Entry 7TKD (electron microscopy, 7.70 A resolution (low resolution: residue-level contacts below are approximate; hydrogen-bond / salt-bridge calls are withheld)); this record covers chains A and O of the 27 polymer chains in the assembly.

Chain A:
Name: ATP synthase subunit alpha
From: Saccharomyces cerevisiae
Reference sequence: P07251 (ATPA_YEAST); residues 1-510 here correspond to UniProt positions 36-545 (UniProt number = residue number + 35)
Sequence (510 residues; numbered 1 to 510; the number before each row is that of its first residue):
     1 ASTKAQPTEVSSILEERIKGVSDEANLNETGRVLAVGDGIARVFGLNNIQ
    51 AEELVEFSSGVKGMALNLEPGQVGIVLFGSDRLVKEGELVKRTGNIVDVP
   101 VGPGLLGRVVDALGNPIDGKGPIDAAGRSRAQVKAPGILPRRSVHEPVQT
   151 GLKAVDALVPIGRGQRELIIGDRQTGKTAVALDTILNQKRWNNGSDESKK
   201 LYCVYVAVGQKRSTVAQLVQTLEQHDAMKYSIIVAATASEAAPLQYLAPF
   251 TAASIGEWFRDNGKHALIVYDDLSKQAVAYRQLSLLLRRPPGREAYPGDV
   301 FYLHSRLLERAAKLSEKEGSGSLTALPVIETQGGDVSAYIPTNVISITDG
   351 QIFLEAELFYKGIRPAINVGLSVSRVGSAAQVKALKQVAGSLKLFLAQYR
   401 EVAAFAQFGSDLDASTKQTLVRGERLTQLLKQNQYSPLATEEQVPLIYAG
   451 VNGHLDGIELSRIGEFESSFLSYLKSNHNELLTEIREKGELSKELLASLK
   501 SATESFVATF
Unresolved in the structure: 1-8, 408-409, 510
Curated features (UniProtKB/Swiss-Prot):
  - binding site (ATP): G171 to T178
  - site: S372 (Required for activity)
  - modified residue (Phosphoserine): S22, S143

Chain O:
Name: ATP synthase subunit 5
From: Saccharomyces cerevisiae
Reference sequence: P09457 (ATPO_YEAST); residues 1-195 here correspond to UniProt positions 18-212 (UniProt number = residue number + 17)
Sequence (195 residues; numbered 1 to 195; the number before each row is that of its first residue):
     1 ASKAAAPPPVRLFGVEGTYATALYQAAAKNSSIDAAFQSLQKVESTVKKN
    51 PKLGHLLLNPALSLKDRNSVIDAIVETHKNLDGYVVNLLKVLSENNRLGC
   101 FEKIASDFGVLNDAHNGLLKGTVTSAEPLDPKSFKRIEKALSASKLVGQG
   151 KSLKLENVVKPEIKGGLIVELGDKTVDLSISTKIQKLNKVLEDSI
Unresolved in the structure: 1-6, 194-195

Interface between chain A and chain O:
Residue-residue contacts (6):
  E24(A) - D177(O)
  A25(A) - D177(O)
  L27(A) - T175(O)
  N28(A) - D173(O)
  E29(A) - D173(O)
  T30(A) - D173(O)
Interface residues without a listed pair, chain O (5 interface residues in all): K174, V176

In short:
Chain A and chain O form an interface of 6 and 5 residues respectively. UniProt lists 8 ATP-binding residues
on chain A.
Here chain A is ATP synthase subunit alpha and chain O is ATP synthase subunit 5, both from Saccharomyces
cerevisiae. Entry 7TKD (Yeast ATP synthase State 1catalytic(h) with 10 mM ATP backbone model) was determined
by electron microscopy together with 7TJS, 7TJT, 7TJU, 7TJV, 7TJW, 7TJX and 30 further entries from the same
study.
